PDB entry 4R0I | X-ray diffraction, 1.90 A resolution | chains A and B

Chain A:
Name: Suppressor of tumorigenicity 14 protein
Source organism: Homo sapiens
Notes: EC 3.4.21.109
UniProtKB: Q9Y5Y6 (ST14_HUMAN); the construct lacks a stretch of the UniProt sequence and is renumbered around it, so the offset changes along the chain: 16-60 = UniProt 615-659; 61-77 = UniProt 669-685; 78-148 = UniProt 687-757; 150-184 = UniProt 758-792; 4 more segments
Chain sequence (241 residues; each row starts with the number of its first residue; note: 2 numbers in that range are skipped by the numbering (no residue carries them; nothing is unmodelled there); a row labelled like 60A-60I holds insertion residues (60A, then the next letters in order)):
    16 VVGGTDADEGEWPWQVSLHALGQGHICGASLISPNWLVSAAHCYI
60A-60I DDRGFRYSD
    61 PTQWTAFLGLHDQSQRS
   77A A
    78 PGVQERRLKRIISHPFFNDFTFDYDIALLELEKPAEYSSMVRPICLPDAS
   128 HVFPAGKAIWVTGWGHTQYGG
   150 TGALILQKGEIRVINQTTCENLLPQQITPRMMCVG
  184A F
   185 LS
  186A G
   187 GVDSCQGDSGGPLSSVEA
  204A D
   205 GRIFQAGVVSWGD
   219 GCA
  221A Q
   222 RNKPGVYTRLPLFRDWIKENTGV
UniProt features mapped onto this chain:
  - active site (Charge relay system): His57, Asp102, Ser195
  - glycosylation: Asn164 (N-linked (GlcNAc...) asparagine)
Disulfides: Cys42-Cys58, Cys168-Cys182, Cys191-Cys220
Ligand contacts: 3KM (3-({(2S)-3-[4-(2-aminoethyl)piperidin-1-yl]-2-[(naphthalen-2-ylsulfonyl)amino]-3-oxopropyl}oxy)benzenecarboximidamide): His57, Phe97, Phe99, Tyr146, Asp189, Ser190, Cys191, Gln192, Ser195, Val213, Ser214, Trp215, Gly216, Asp217, Gly219, Cys220, Gly226, Val227, Tyr228

Chain B:
Name: Serine protease, matriptase, membrane-type serine protease 1, mt-SP1
Source organism: Homo sapiens
Notes: EC 3.4.21.109
UniProtKB: Q9Y5Y6 (ST14_HUMAN); residues 5-8 here correspond to UniProt positions 604-607 (UniProt number = residue number + 599)
Chain sequence (4 residues; row label = number of the first residue in the row):
     5 CGLR

Chain A / chain B interface:
Pairs across the interface - 19 pairs, chain A then chain B:
  Gly25(A) - Arg8(B)
  Glu26(A) - Arg8(B)
  Pro28(A) - Arg8(B)
  Trp29(A) - Gly6(B)
  Trp29(A) - Leu7(B)
  Trp29(A) - Arg8(B)
  Arg119(A) - Cys5(B)
  Arg119(A) - Gly6(B)
  Arg119(A) - Leu7(B)  hydrogen bond (side chain-backbone)
  Pro120(A) - Cys5(B)
  Pro120(A) - Gly6(B)  hydrogen bond (backbone-backbone)
  Ile121(A) - Cys5(B)
  Cys122(A) - Cys5(B)  disulfide
  Cys122(A) - Gly6(B)
  Gly205(A) - Leu7(B)
  Arg206(A) - Cys5(B)  hydrogen bond
  Arg206(A) - Gly6(B)
  Ile207(A) - Gly6(B)  hydrogen bond (backbone-backbone)
  Ile207(A) - Arg8(B)
Interface residues without a listed pair, chain A (12 interface residues in all): Ser116
Disulfides between the chains: Cys122(A)-Cys5(B)

Overview:
The interface between chain A and chain B involves 12 residues on one side and 4 on the other, with 1
disulfide bond and 4 hydrogen bonds. Among the polar pairs are Arg119(A)-Leu7(B), Arg206(A)-Cys5(B) and
Pro120(A)-Gly6(B). Bound to chain A: compound 3KM.
Chain A is Suppressor of tumorigenicity 14 protein and chain B is Serine protease, matriptase, membrane-type
serine protease 1, mt-SP1, both from Homo sapiens; the structure, CRYSTAL STRUCTURE of MATRIPTASE in COMPLEX
WITH INHIBITOR, was determined by X-ray diffraction.
